Entry 6PB9 (X-ray diffraction, 2.11 A resolution); this record covers chain A.

# Chain A
Name: Toxin co-regulated pilus virulence regulatory protein
Source organism: Vibrio cholerae
Reference sequence: Q9F5Q9 (Q9F5Q9_VIBCL); residue numbers follow UniProt; this construct covers 1-277
Chain sequence (277 residues; numbered 1 to 277; the number before each row is that of its first residue):
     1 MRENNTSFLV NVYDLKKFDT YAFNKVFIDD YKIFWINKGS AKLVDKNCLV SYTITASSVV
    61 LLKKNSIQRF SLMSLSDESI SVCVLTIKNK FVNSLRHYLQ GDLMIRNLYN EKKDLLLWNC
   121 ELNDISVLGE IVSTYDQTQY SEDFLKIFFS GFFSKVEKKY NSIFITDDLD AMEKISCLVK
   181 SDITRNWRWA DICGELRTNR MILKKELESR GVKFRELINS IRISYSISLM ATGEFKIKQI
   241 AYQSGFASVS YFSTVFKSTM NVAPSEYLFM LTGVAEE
Unresolved in the structure: 277
Differences from the reference sequence: engineered mutation Ala-231 (Lys in Q9F5Q9)
Residues lining bound ligands: palmitoleic acid (PAM): Asn-11, Tyr-13, Tyr-21, Phe-23, Val-26, Ile-28, Lys-32, Phe-34, Leu-62, Phe-70, Val-82, Val-84, Thr-86, Ile-227, Met-260, Tyr-267
What the authors report for this chain:
  - mutagenesis - K158E: abolished binding to DNA

# Overview
Ligands of chain A: palmitoleic acid. The paper reports that K158E abolishes binding to DNA.
Chain A is Toxin co-regulated pilus virulence regulatory protein (Vibrio cholerae); the structure, Crystal
structure of unsaturated fatty acid bound ToxT K231A from Vibrio cholerae strain SCE256, was determined by
X-ray diffraction (same publication as 6P7R and 6P7T).
